7ODM - chain AAA; structure by X-ray diffraction, 2.60 A resolution.

[Chain AAA]
Molecule: Glutathione transferase
Source organism: Alopecurus myosuroides
Notes: EC 2.5.1.18
UniProt: Q9ZS17 (Q9ZS17_ALOMY); residue numbers follow UniProt; this construct covers 1-219
Chain sequence (219 residues; row label = number of the first residue in the row):
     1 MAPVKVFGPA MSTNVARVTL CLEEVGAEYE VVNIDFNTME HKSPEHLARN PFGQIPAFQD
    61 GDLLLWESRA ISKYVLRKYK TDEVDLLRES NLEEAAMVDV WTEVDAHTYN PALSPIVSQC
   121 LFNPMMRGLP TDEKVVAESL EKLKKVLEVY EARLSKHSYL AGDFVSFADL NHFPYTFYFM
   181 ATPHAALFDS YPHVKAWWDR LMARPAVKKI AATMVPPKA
Not modelled in the structure: 1, 217-219
Differences from the reference sequence: engineered mutation S118 (Tyr in Q9ZS17)
Ligand contacts: glutathione (GSH): N14, F36, H41, K42, G53, Q54, I55, P56, E67, S68, R69, H107
What the authors report for this chain:
  - mutagenesis - S12A, Y118S: decreased catalytic activity
  - conformationally variable residues (order/disorder transition): F122 to T131
  - catalytic residues: S12

[Overview]
Ligands of chain AAA: glutathione. The paper reports the catalytic residue S12; S12A and Y118S reduce
catalytic activity.
Chain AAA is Glutathione transferase (Alopecurus myosuroides); the structure, AmGSTF1 Y118S variant, was
determined by X-ray diffraction, deposited together with 7OBO, 6TO3, 6TNL, 6TK8 and 6TJS.
